PDB entry 3INE | X-ray diffraction, 2.00 A resolution | chain A

# Chain A
Name: Beta-secretase 1
Source organism: Homo sapiens
Notes: EC 3.4.23.46; fragment: catalytic domain
Reference sequence: P56817 (BACE1_HUMAN); residues 47-455 here correspond to UniProt positions 46-454 (UniProt number = residue number - 1)
Amino-acid sequence (415 residues; each row starts with the number of its first residue):
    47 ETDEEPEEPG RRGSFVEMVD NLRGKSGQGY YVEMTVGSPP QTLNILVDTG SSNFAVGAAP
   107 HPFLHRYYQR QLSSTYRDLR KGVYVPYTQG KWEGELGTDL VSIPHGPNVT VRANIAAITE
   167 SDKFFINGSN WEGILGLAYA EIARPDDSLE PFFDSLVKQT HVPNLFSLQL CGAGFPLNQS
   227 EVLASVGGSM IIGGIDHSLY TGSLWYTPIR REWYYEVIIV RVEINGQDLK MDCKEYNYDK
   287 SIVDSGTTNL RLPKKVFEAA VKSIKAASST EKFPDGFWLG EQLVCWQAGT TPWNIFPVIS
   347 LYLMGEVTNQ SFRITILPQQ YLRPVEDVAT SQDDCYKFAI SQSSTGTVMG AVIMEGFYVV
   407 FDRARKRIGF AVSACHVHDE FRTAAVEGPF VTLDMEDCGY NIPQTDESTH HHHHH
Not modelled in the structure: 47-59, 135-136, 222-228, 371-380, 439-440, 448-461
Construct notes: expression tag (456-461)
Swiss-Prot annotation at these positions:
  - active site: Asp94, Asp290
  - modified residue (N6-acetyllysine): Lys127, Lys276, Lys280, Lys286, Lys300, Lys301, Lys308
  - glycosylation (N-linked (GlcNAc...) asparagine): Asn154, Asn173, Asn224, Asn355
Cystine bridges: Cys217-Cys421, Cys279-Cys444, Cys331-Cys381
Residues lining bound ligands: X17 ((5S)-2-amino-5-(4-methoxy-3-methylphenyl)-3-methyl-5-[(3S,5S,7S)-tricyclo[3.3.1.1~3,7~]dec-1-yl]-3,5-dihydro-4H-imidazol-4-one): Leu92, Asp94, Gly96, Ser97, Asn99, Val131, Tyr133, Trp138, Phe170, Trp177, Ile180, Arg190, Asp290, Gly292, Thr293

# In short
Ligands of chain A: compound X17. From UniProt: active-site residues Asp94 and Asp290.
Chain A is Beta-secretase 1 (Homo sapiens); the structure, Bace1 with the aminohydantoin Compound S-34, was
determined by X-ray diffraction (same publication as 3IND, 3INF and 3INH).
